Entry 7Y8Y (electron microscopy, 3.00 A resolution); this record covers chains A and D of the 4 polymer chains in the assembly.

[Chain A]
Molecule: RAMP superfamily protein
From: Candidatus Scalindua brodae
Reference sequence: A0A0B0EGF3 (A0A0B0EGF3_9BACT); residues 6-1722 here correspond to UniProt positions 1-1717 (UniProt number = residue number - 5)
Amino-acid sequence (1722 residues; each row starts with the number of its first residue):
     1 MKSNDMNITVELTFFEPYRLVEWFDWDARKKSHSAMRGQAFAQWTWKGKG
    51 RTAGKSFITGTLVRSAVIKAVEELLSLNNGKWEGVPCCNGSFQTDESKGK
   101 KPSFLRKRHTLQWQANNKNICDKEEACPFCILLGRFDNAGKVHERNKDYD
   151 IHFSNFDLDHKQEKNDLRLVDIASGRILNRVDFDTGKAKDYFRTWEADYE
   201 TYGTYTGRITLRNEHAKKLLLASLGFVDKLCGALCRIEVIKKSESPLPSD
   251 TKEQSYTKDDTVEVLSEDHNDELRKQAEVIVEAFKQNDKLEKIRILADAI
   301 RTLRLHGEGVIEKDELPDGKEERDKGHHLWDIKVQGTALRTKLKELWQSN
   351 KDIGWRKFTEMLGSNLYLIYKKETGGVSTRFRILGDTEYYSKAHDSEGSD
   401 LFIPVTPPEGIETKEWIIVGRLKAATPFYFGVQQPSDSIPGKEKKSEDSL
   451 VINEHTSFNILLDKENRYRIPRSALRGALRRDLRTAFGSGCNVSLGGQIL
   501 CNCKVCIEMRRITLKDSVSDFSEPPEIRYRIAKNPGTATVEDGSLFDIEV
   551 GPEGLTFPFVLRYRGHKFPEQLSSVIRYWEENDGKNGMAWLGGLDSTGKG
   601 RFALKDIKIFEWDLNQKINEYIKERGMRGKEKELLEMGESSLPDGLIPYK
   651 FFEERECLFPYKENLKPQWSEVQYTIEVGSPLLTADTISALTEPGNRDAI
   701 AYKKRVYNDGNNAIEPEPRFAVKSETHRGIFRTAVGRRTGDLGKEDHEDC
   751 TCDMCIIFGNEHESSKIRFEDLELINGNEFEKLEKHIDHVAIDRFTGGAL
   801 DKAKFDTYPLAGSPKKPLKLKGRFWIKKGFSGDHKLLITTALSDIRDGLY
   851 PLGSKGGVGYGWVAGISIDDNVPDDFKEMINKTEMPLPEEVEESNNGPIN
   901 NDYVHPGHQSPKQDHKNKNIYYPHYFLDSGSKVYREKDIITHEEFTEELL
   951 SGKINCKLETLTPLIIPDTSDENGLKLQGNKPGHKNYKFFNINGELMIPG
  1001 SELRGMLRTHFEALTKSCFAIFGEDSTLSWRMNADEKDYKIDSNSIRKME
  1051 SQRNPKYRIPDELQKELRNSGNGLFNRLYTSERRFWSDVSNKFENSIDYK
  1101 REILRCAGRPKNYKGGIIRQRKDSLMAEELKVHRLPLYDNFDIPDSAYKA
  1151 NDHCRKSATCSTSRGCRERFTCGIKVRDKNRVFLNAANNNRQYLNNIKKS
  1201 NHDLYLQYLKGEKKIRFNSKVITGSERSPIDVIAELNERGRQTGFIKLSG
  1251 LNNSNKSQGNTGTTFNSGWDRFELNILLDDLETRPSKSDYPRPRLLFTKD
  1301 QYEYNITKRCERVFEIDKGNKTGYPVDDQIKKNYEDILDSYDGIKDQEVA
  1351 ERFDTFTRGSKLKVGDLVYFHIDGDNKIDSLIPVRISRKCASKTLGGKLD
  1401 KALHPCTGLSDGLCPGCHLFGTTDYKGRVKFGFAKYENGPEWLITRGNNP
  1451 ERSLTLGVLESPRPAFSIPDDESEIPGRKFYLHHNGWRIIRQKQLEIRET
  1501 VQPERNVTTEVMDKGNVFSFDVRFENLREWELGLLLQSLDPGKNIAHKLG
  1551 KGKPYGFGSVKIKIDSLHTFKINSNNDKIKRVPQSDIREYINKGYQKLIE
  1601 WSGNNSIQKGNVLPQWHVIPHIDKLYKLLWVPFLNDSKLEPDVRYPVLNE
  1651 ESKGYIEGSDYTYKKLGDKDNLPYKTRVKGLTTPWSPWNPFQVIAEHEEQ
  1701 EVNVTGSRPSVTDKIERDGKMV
Unresolved in the structure: 1-4, 241-265, 376-382, 444-448, 1032-1389, 1691-1722
Construct notes: initiating methionine (1); expression tag (2-5)
Bound ions: Zn2+ site 1: Cys88, Cys121, Cys127, Cys130; Zn2+ site 2: Cys491, Cys501, Cys503, Cys506; Zn2+ site 3: His747, Cys750, Cys752, Cys755; Zn2+ site 4: Cys1018, Cys1406, Cys1414, Cys1417
From the paper describing this entry:
  - binding site for the 37-nt RNA strand (chain D): Arg37, Lys47, Lys55, Phe57, Arg64, Lys101, Phe104, Lys107, Lys141, His143, Tyr149, His152, Asp157, Phe192, Lys229, Arg472, Arg481, Arg510, Arg728, Arg732, Arg1004, Arg1008, Lys1426, Val1458 to Pro1464, Lys1479, Lys1553
  - binding site for the 18-nt RNA strand: Arg294, Arg323, His327, His328, Asp698, Arg1505
  - catalytic residues: Arg294, Asp698
  - mutagenesis - R294A, D698A: abolished catalytic activity on target ssRNA

[Chain D]
Molecule: 37-nt RNA strand
Sequence (37 nucleotides; numbered -19 to 18; 1 number in that range is skipped by the numbering (no residue carries it; nothing is unmodelled there); the number before each row is that of its first residue; numbers below 1 keep their minus sign (G-19 is residue -19)):
   -19 GGACUUAAUGUCACGGUAC
     1 CCAAUUUUCUGCCCCGGA

[How chain A and chain D interact]
Pairs across the interface (199; chain A residue first):
  Glu16(A) with C-6(D), base contact
  Trp23(A) with U-15(D), sugar contact; U-14(D), sugar contact
  Arg37(A) with A-7(D), hydrogen bond to the sugar; G-4(D), hydrogen bond to the base
  Gln39(A) with U-9(D), hydrogen bond to the base
  Phe41(A) with A-7(D), sugar contact
  Thr45(A) with U-15(D), hydrogen bond to the phosphate
  Lys55(A) with C-16(D), base contact; U-15(D), base contact
  Phe57(A) with U-15(D), stacking on the base
  Gly60(A) with U-14(D), base contact; A-12(D), base contact
  Thr61(A) with U-14(D), hydrogen bond to the sugar; A-13(D), sugar contact; A-12(D), hydrogen bond to the base; U-9(D), base contact
  Leu62(A) with U-9(D), base contact
  Arg64(A) with A-12(D), sugar contact; U-11(D), hydrogen bond to the phosphate; G-10(D), salt bridge to the phosphate
  Ser65(A) with U-9(D), phosphate contact
  Ser91(A) with U-11(D), hydrogen bond to the base
  Phe92(A) with G-10(D), base contact
  Gln93(A) with U-11(D), hydrogen bond to the base
  Thr94(A) with U-11(D), hydrogen bond to the base; G-10(D), hydrogen bond to the base
  Lys101(A) with G-10(D), hydrogen bond to the base
  Pro102(A) with G-10(D), base contact
  Ser103(A) with A-12(D), phosphate contact
  Phe104(A) with G-10(D), sugar contact; U-9(D), stacking on the base
  Leu105(A) with G-10(D), hydrogen bond to the sugar
  Arg106(A) with G-10(D), hydrogen bond to the base; U-9(D), salt bridge to the phosphate; C-8(D), phosphate contact
  Lys107(A) with C-8(D), hydrogen bond to the phosphate; G-5(D), base contact
  Arg108(A) with C-8(D), sugar contact
  Gly134(A) with U-11(D), phosphate contact
  Ala139(A) with U-11(D), phosphate contact
  Gly140(A) with A-12(D), hydrogen bond to the sugar
  Lys141(A) with A-13(D), sugar contact; U-11(D), salt bridge to the phosphate
  His143(A) with A-13(D), hydrogen bond to the base
  Tyr149(A) with A-13(D), base contact; A-12(D), sugar contact
  Ile151(A) with A-12(D), base contact
  His152(A) with A-13(D), hydrogen bond to the base
  Phe153(A) with U-14(D), base contact; A-12(D), hydrogen bond to the base
  Ser154(A) with U-14(D), base contact
  Asn155(A) with U-15(D), base contact; U-14(D), hydrogen bond to the base
  Asp157(A) with U-15(D), base contact
  Arg176(A) with A-2(D), salt bridge to the phosphate
  Ile177(A) with A-2(D), base contact
  Leu178(A) with A-2(D), phosphate contact
  Asn179(A) with G-4(D), hydrogen bond to the sugar; U-3(D), hydrogen bond to the sugar; A-2(D), hydrogen bond to the sugar; C-1(D), base contact
  Arg180(A) with G-4(D), phosphate contact; U-3(D), phosphate contact
  Val181(A) with U-3(D), hydrogen bond to the phosphate; C-1(D), sugar contact
  Gly186(A) with C-1(D), hydrogen bond to the sugar
  Lys187(A) with C1(D), base contact
  Ala188(A) with C-1(D), sugar contact
  Asp190(A) with G-4(D), hydrogen bond to the base
  Tyr191(A) with A-2(D), base contact
  Phe192(A) with G-4(D), stacking on the base
  Lys229(A) with C-6(D), base contact
  Gly232(A) with C-6(D), phosphate contact
  Tyr389(A) with G-4(D), hydrogen bond to the base
  Ser391(A) with A-7(D), hydrogen bond to the base; G-4(D), base contact
  Gly431(A) with A-2(D), sugar contact
  Arg472(A) with C-6(D), salt bridge to the phosphate
  Ser473(A) with U-3(D), sugar contact; A-2(D), hydrogen bond to the phosphate
  Ala474(A) with U-3(D), sugar contact
  Arg476(A) with C-6(D), hydrogen bond to the phosphate; G-5(D), salt bridge to the phosphate; G-4(D), salt bridge to the phosphate
  Gly477(A) with U-3(D), sugar contact
  Arg480(A) with G-4(D), salt bridge to the phosphate
  Arg481(A) with U-3(D), hydrogen bond to the base
  Ser494(A) with G-5(D), base contact
  Leu495(A) with G-5(D), base contact; G-4(D), base contact
  Gly496(A) with G-5(D), base contact
  Gly497(A) with C-8(D), base contact
  Leu500(A) with C-8(D), base contact
  Arg510(A) with G-5(D), phosphate contact
  Thr513(A) with C-6(D), base contact
  Leu514(A) with C-6(D), hydrogen bond to the base
  Tyr529(A) with U5(D), base contact
  Arg530(A) with A3(D), salt bridge to the phosphate; U5(D), phosphate contact
  Ile531(A) with A3(D), hydrogen bond to the sugar; A4(D), phosphate contact; U5(D), hydrogen bond to the phosphate
  Ala532(A) with A3(D), phosphate contact; A4(D), phosphate contact
  Lys533(A) with A4(D), hydrogen bond to the phosphate; U6(D), sugar contact
  Thr539(A) with U7(D), sugar contact
  Val540(A) with U6(D), base contact
  Leu545(A) with U5(D), base contact
  Phe546(A) with A3(D), base contact
  Gly593(A) with C-1(D), phosphate contact; C1(D), phosphate contact
  Leu594(A) with C1(D), hydrogen bond to the phosphate
  Asp595(A) with C1(D), phosphate contact
  Ser596(A) with C2(D), hydrogen bond to the phosphate
  Ala685(A) with U5(D), sugar contact; U6(D), hydrogen bond to the phosphate
  Lys723(A) with U5(D), phosphate contact
  Glu725(A) with A4(D), sugar contact; U5(D), phosphate contact
  Thr726(A) with A4(D), base contact; U5(D), hydrogen bond to the phosphate
  Arg728(A) with A3(D), salt bridge to the phosphate
  Gly729(A) with A4(D), sugar contact
  Ile730(A) with A4(D), base contact
  Arg732(A) with A3(D), sugar contact
  Thr733(A) with A4(D), hydrogen bond to the base
  Asn760(A) with C1(D), hydrogen bond to the sugar; C2(D), sugar contact
  Glu761(A) with C2(D), sugar contact
  Glu763(A) with C1(D), sugar contact
  Ser764(A) with C1(D), phosphate contact
  Ser765(A) with C2(D), phosphate contact
  Asp788(A) with G11(D), base contact
  His789(A) with G11(D), phosphate contact
  Val790(A) with C9(D), hydrogen bond to the sugar; U10(D), sugar contact; G11(D), hydrogen bond to the phosphate
  Ala791(A) with C9(D), sugar contact; U10(D), phosphate contact
  Ile792(A) with U10(D), hydrogen bond to the phosphate
  Arg794(A) with U10(D), salt bridge to the phosphate
  Thr796(A) with C14(D), phosphate contact
  Gly797(A) with C12(D), hydrogen bond to the sugar
  Ala799(A) with C12(D), base contact
  Lys804(A) with G11(D), base contact
  Phe805(A) with C9(D), base contact
  Gly853(A) with U6(D), sugar contact
  Ser854(A) with U6(D), phosphate contact; U7(D), phosphate contact
  Lys855(A) with U7(D), hydrogen bond to the phosphate
  Tyr922(A) with C15(D), hydrogen bond to the phosphate
  Pro967(A) with G11(D), sugar contact; C12(D), phosphate contact
  Thr969(A) with G11(D), base contact
  Ser1001(A) with U10(D), sugar contact; G11(D), phosphate contact
  Glu1002(A) with U10(D), sugar contact; G11(D), phosphate contact; C12(D), phosphate contact
  Arg1004(A) with C9(D), salt bridge to the phosphate
  Gly1005(A) with U10(D), sugar contact
  Arg1008(A) with U8(D), hydrogen bond to the phosphate; C9(D), salt bridge to the phosphate
  Arg1031(A) with G17(D), hydrogen bond to the sugar
  Thr1422(A) with U7(D), hydrogen bond to the sugar; U8(D), sugar contact
  Thr1423(A) with U7(D), base contact; U8(D), sugar contact
  Tyr1425(A) with U7(D), sugar contact
  Lys1426(A) with U7(D), phosphate contact
  Val1458(A) with C14(D), base contact
  Leu1459(A) with C13(D), sugar contact
  Glu1460(A) with C13(D), hydrogen bond to the sugar; C14(D), sugar contact
  Ser1461(A) with C13(D), hydrogen bond to the base; C14(D), sugar contact
  Pro1462(A) with C13(D), phosphate contact; C14(D), phosphate contact
  Arg1463(A) with C15(D), phosphate contact; G16(D), hydrogen bond to the sugar
  Phe1466(A) with C15(D), phosphate contact
  Lys1479(A) with C14(D), salt bridge to the phosphate
  Tyr1481(A) with C13(D), sugar contact; C14(D), phosphate contact
  Gly1550(A) with C12(D), sugar contact
  Lys1551(A) with C12(D), phosphate contact; C13(D), phosphate contact
  Gly1552(A) with C13(D), hydrogen bond to the phosphate
  Lys1553(A) with U10(D), base contact; C13(D), hydrogen bond to the phosphate
  Pro1554(A) with C13(D), phosphate contact
  Tyr1645(A) with C14(D), hydrogen bond to the phosphate
  Leu1648(A) with G16(D), base contact
  Asn1649(A) with G16(D), base contact
  Tyr1663(A) with C14(D), hydrogen bond to the sugar; C15(D), hydrogen bond to the phosphate
  Lys1664(A) with G16(D), base contact
Also at the interface, not in a pair above, chain A (168 interface residues in all): Arg19, Ala40, Lys47, Thr59, Ile68, Leu133, Arg135, Arg208, Asp400, Tyr429, Met509, Ile512, Ala538, Gly592, Thr684, Phe758, Gly759, Gly798, His924, Met1006, Thr1009, Ile1021, Phe1420, Gly1421, Gly1427, Ala1465
Also at the interface, not in a pair above, chain D (34 interface residues in all): G-18

[Overview]
168 residues of chain A and 34 residues of chain D are in contact; the contacts include 58 hydrogen bonds, 14
salt bridges and 3 aromatic stacking contacts. Polar contacts include Arg37(A)-G-4(D), Gln39(A)-U-9(D) and
Thr61(A)-A-12(D). From the paper: catalytic residues Arg294(A) and Asp698(A); R294A and D698A of chain A
abolish catalytic activity on target ssRNA.
Chain A is RAMP superfamily protein (Candidatus Scalindua brodae) and chain D is a 37-nt RNA strand; the
structure, Structure of Cas7-11-crRNA-tgRNA in complex with TPR-CHAT, was determined by electron microscopy
together with 7Y8T from the same study.
